Entry 7UWG (X-ray diffraction, 2.16 A resolution); this record covers chain A.

[Chain A]
Molecule: Molecular chaperone Tir
From: Acinetobacter baumannii
Reference sequence: A0A0Q1J3X1 (A0A0Q1J3X1_ACIBA); residues 134-267 here correspond to UniProt positions 157-290 (UniProt number = residue number + 23)
Amino-acid sequence (137 residues; numbered 131 to 267; the number before each row is that of its first residue):
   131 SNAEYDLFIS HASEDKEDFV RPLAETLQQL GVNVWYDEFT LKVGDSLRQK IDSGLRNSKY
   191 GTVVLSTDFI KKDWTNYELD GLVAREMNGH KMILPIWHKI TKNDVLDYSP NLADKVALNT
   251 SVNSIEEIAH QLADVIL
Unresolved in the structure: 131-132
Differences from the reference sequence: expression tag (131-133)
From the paper describing this entry:
  - catalytic residues: Glu208 (by similarity / conservation)
  - conformationally variable residues: Glu208
  - mutagenesis - W204A: decreased catalytic activity
  - specificity-determining residues: Trp204

[Summary]
The paper reports the catalytic residue Glu208; W204A reduces catalytic activity.
Chain A is Molecular chaperone Tir (Acinetobacter baumannii); the structure, The crystal structure of the TIR
domain-containing protein from Acinetobacter baumannii (AbTir), was determined by X-ray diffraction, deposited
together with 7UXR, 7UXT and 7UXU.
